Entry 5OKZ (X-ray diffraction, 3.20 A resolution); this record covers chains e and k of the 10 polymer chains in the assembly.

[Chain e]
Molecule: Exosome complex component RRP45
Organism: Saccharomyces cerevisiae (strain ATCC 204508 / S288c)
UniProt: Q05636 (RRP45_YEAST); residues 1-305 here = UniProt positions 1-305
Chain sequence (305 residues; numbered 1 to 305; the number before each row is that of its first residue):
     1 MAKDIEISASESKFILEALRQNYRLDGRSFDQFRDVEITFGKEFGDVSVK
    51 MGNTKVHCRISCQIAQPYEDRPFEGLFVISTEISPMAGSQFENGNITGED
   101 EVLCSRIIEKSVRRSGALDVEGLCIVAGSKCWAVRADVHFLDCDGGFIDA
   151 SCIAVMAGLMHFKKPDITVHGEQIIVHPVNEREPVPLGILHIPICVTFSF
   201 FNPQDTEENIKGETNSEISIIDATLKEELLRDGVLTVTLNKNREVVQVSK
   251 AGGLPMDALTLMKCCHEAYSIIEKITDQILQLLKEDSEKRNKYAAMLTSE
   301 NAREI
Unresolved in the structure: 1-2, 298-305

[Chain k]
Molecule: Exosome complex component RRP40
Organism: Saccharomyces cerevisiae (strain ATCC 204508 / S288c)
UniProt: Q08285 (RRP40_YEAST); residue numbers follow UniProt; this construct covers 1-240
Chain sequence (244 residues; each row starts with the number of its first residue; numbers below 1 keep their minus sign (Gly-3 is residue -3)):
    -3 GPDSMSTFIFPGDSFPVDPTTPVKLGPGIYCDPNTQEIRPVNTGVLHVSA
    47 KGKSGVQTAYIDYSSKRYIPSVNDFVIGVIIGTFSDSYKVSLQNFSSSVS
    97 LSYMAFPNASKKNRPTLQVGDLVYARVCTAEKELEAEIECFDSTTGRDAG
   147 FGILEDGMIIDVNLNFARQLLFNNDFPLLKVLAAHTKFEVAIGLNGKIWV
   197 KCEELSNTLACYRTIMECCQKNDTAAFKDIAKRQFKEILTVKEE
Unresolved in the structure: -3 to 1, 48-51, 142-145, 236-240
Construct notes: expression tag (-3 to 0)

[Interface between chain e and chain k]
Pairs across the interface (36):
  Lys3(e) with Phe91(k)
  Asp4(e) with Asn90(k); Phe91(k)
  Ile5(e) with Asn90(k); Phe91(k), hydrophobic
  Glu6(e) with Asn90(k), hydrogen bond (backbone-side chain)
  Ser8(e) with Gly116(k); Leu118(k)
  Ala9(e) with Gly116(k), hydrogen bond (backbone-backbone)
  Ser10(e) with Leu150(k); Asp152(k), hydrogen bond (side chain-backbone); Gly153(k)
  Glu11(e) with Met154(k); Ile155(k)
  Phe14(e) with Gly153(k); Met154(k), hydrophobic; Leu201(k), hydrophobic; Thr204(k); Leu205(k)
  Glu17(e) with Leu201(k)
  Ala18(e) with Leu201(k)
  Gln21(e) with Leu201(k)
  Tyr23(e) with Leu201(k), hydrophobic; Ser202(k), hydrogen bond; Leu205(k), hydrophobic; Ile234(k)
  Arg24(e) with Arg209(k), hydrogen bond (backbone-side chain)
  Leu25(e) with Met154(k), hydrophobic; Leu205(k), hydrophobic; Tyr208(k), hydrophobic; Arg209(k), hydrogen bond (backbone-side chain)
  Gly27(e) with Arg209(k)
  Ser89(e) with Phe91(k)
  Gln90(e) with Phe91(k)
  Lys226(e) with Asp157(k), salt bridge; Tyr208(k)
Interface residues without a listed pair, chain e (20 interface residues in all): Ile15
Interface residues without a listed pair, chain k (21 interface residues in all): Val75, Ile77, Ser87, Glu151

[Overview]
20 residues of chain e and 21 residues of chain k are in contact; the contacts include 6 hydrogen bonds and 1
salt bridge. Polar pairs include Lys226(e)-Asp157(k), Glu6(e)-Asn90(k) and Ser10(e)-Asp152(k).
Chain e is Exosome complex component RRP45 and chain k is Exosome complex component RRP40, both from
Saccharomyces cerevisiae (strain ATCC 204508 / S288c); the structure, Crystal Strucrure of the Mpp6 Exosome
complex, was determined by X-ray diffraction.
